Entry 4KGT (X-ray diffraction, 2.00 A resolution); this record covers chain A.

Chain A:
Name: Streptococcal Protein GB1 Backbone Modified Variant: Aib10, D-Pro47
Amino-acid sequence (55 residues; row label = number of the first residue in the row):
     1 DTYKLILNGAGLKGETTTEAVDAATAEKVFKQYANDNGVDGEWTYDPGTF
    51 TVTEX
Modified / non-standard residues: Ala-10 (alpha-aminoisobutyric acid; AIB); Pro-47 (D-proline; DPR); NH2 (amino group) at position 55

In short:
Chain A is Streptococcal Protein GB1 Backbone Modified Variant: Aib10, D-Pro47; the structure, Backbone
Modifications in the Protein GB1 Turns: Aib10, D-Pro47, was determined by X-ray diffraction (same publication
as 4KGR and 4KGS).
